Entry 6CEX (X-ray diffraction, 2.57 A resolution); this record covers chains A and F of the 6 polymer chains in the assembly.

== Chain A ==
Molecule: Hemagglutinin
Source organism: Influenza A virus (strain A/Hong Kong/1/1968 H3N2)
UniProtKB: Q91MA7 (HEMA_I68A4); residues 11-329 here correspond to UniProt positions 27-345 (UniProt number = residue number + 16)
Chain sequence (323 residues; row label = number of the first residue in the row):
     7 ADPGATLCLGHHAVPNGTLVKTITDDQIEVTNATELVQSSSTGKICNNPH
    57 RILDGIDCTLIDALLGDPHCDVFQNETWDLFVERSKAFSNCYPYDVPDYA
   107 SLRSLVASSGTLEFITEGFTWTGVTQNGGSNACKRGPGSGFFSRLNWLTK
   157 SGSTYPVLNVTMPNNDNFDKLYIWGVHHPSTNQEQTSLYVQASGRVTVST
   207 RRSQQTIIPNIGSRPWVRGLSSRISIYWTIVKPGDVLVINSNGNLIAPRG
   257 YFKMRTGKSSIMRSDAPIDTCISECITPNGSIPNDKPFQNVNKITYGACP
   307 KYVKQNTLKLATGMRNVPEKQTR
Unresolved in the structure: 7-9, 327-329
Disulfides: C52-C277, C64-C76, C97-C139, C281-C305
Covalently attached groups: N-acetylglucosamine (NAG) linked to N22, N38, N81, N285; glycan linked to N165
Construct notes: expression tag (7-10)
Small-molecule neighbours: N-cyclohexyltaurine (NHE; 2-[N-cyclohexylamino]ethane sulfonic acid): Y98, G134, G135, S136, N137, A138, W153, T155, L194, L226
Swiss-Prot annotation at these positions:
  - site: R329 (Cleavage)
  - glycosylation (N-linked (GlcNAc...) asparagine): N22, N38, N81, N165, N285

== Chain F ==
Molecule: Hemagglutinin
Source organism: Influenza A virus (strain A/Northern Territory/60/1968 H3N2)
UniProtKB: P03436 (HEMA_I68A6); residues 1-174 here correspond to UniProt positions 346-519 (UniProt number = residue number + 345)
Chain sequence (174 residues; each row starts with the number of its first residue):
     1 GLFGAIAGFIENGWEGMIDGWYGFRHQNSEGTGQAADLKSTQAAIDQING
    51 KLNRVIEKTNEKFHQIEKEFSEVEGRIQDLEKYVEDTKIDLWSYNAELLV
   101 ALENQHTIDLTDSEMNKLFEKTGRQLRENAEDMGNGCFKIYHKCDNACIE
   151 SIRNGTYDHDVYRDEALNNRFQIK
Unresolved in the structure: 173-174
Disulfides: C144-C148
Covalently attached groups: N-acetylglucosamine (NAG) linked to N154
Construct notes: conflict G123 (Arg468 in P03436)
Small-molecule neighbours:
  - N-cyclohexyltaurine (NHE; 2-[N-cyclohexylamino]ethane sulfonic acid), molecule 1: R54, V55, E57, K58, W92, L99, E103
  - N-cyclohexyltaurine (NHE), molecule 2: Y94, E97, L98, A101
Swiss-Prot annotation at these positions:
  - glycosylation: N154 (N-linked (GlcNAc...) asparagine)

== Interface between chain A and chain F ==
Contacting residue pairs (12; chain A residue first):
  K27(A) with R54(F)
  T28(A) with R54(F), hydrogen bond (backbone-side chain)
  I29(A) with K51(F); R54(F); E103(F)
  T30(A) with Q47(F); G50(F); K51(F); H106(F)
  D31(A) with R54(F)
  D32(A) with R54(F), salt bridge; E57(F)

== In short ==
6 residues of chain A and 7 residues of chain F are in contact; the contacts include 1 hydrogen bond and 1
salt bridge. Polar pairs include D32(A)-R54(F) and T28(A)-R54(F). Bound to chain A: N-cyclohexyltaurine. Chain
F binds N-cyclohexyltaurine.
Here chain A is Hemagglutinin (Influenza A virus (strain A/Hong Kong/1/1968 H3N2)) and chain F is
Hemagglutinin (Influenza A virus (strain A/Northern Territory/60/1968 H3N2)). Entry 6CEX (Crystal structure of
the A/Hong Kong/1/1968 (H3N2) influenza virus hemagglutinin in complex with small molecule
N-Cyclohexyltaurine) was determined by X-ray diffraction together with 6CF5 from the same study.
